PDB entry 2Q64 | X-ray diffraction, 2.50 A resolution | chains A and B

Chain A (and B):
Molecule: Protease retropepsin
Organism: Human immunodeficiency virus 1
Notes: EC 3.4.23.16; chain B of this document is another copy of the same molecule, construct and numbering; everything in this record applies to it too
Reference sequence: P03367 (POL_HV1BR); residues 1-99 here correspond to UniProt positions 69-167 (UniProt number = residue number + 68)
Sequence (99 residues; row label = number of the first residue in the row):
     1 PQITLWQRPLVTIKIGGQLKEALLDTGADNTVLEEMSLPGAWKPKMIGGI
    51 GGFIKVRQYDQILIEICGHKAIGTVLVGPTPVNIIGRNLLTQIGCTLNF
Construct notes: engineered mutation Asn-30 (Asp98 in P03367), Ala-41 (Arg109 in P03367)
Ligand contacts: nelfinavir mesylate ag1343 (1UN; 2-[2-hydroxy-3-(3-hydroxy-2-methyl-benzoylamino)-4-phenyl sulfanyl-butyl]-decahydro-isoquinoline-3-carboxylic acid tert-butylamide): Arg-8, Leu-23, Asp-25, Gly-27, Ala-28, Asp-29, Asn-30, Val-32, Ile-47, Gly-48, Gly-49, Ile-50, Thr-80, Pro-81, Val-82, Ile-84
What the authors report for this chain:
  - mutagenesis - D30N, D30N/A71V, D30N/L90M: decreased catalytic activity
  - mutagenesis - D30N (20-fold), D30N/N88D (260-fold), D30N/L63P/A71V/L90M (120-fold), D30N/A71V, D30N/L90M: decreased binding to nelfinavir mesylate ag1343
  - contacts within the chain: Asn-30/Asn-88 (water-mediated contact), Asp-25/Leu-90
  - binding site for nelfinavir mesylate ag1343: Asn-30
  - conformationally variable residues (loop rearrangement): Asn-30, Leu-38 to Lys-43
  - catalytic residues: Asp-25 (citing earlier work)
  - mutagenesis - D30N/L90M: decreased stability (from molecular simulation)

Interface between chain A and chain B:
Residue-residue contacts (103; chain A residue first):
  Pro-1(A) with Leu-97(B); Asn-98(B); Phe-99(B), hydrogen bond (backbone-backbone)
  Gln-2(A) with Thr-96(B), hydrogen bond; Leu-97(B); Asn-98(B)
  Ile-3(A) with Thr-96(B); Leu-97(B), hydrogen bond (backbone-backbone); Phe-99(B), hydrophobic
  Leu-5(A) with Thr-26(B); Arg-87(B), hydrogen bond (backbone-side chain); Leu-90(B), hydrophobic; Thr-91(B); Cys-95(B)
  Trp-6(A) with Arg-87(B), hydrogen bond (backbone-side chain); Thr-91(B)
  Gln-7(A) with Arg-87(B), hydrogen bond (backbone-side chain)
  Arg-8(A) with Asp-29(B), salt bridge; Arg-87(B)
  Pro-9(A) with Thr-26(B); Arg-87(B); Leu-97(B), hydrophobic
  Leu-23(A) with Gly-27(B)
  Leu-24(A) with Thr-26(B), hydrogen bond (backbone-side chain); Leu-97(B), hydrophobic; Phe-99(B), hydrophobic
  Asp-25(A) with Asp-25(B); Thr-26(B); Gly-27(B), hydrogen bond (side chain-backbone)
  Thr-26(A) with Leu-5(B); Pro-9(B); Leu-24(B), hydrogen bond (side chain-backbone); Asp-25(B); Thr-26(B), hydrogen bond (backbone-side chain); Leu-97(B)
  Gly-27(A) with Leu-23(B); Asp-25(B), hydrogen bond (backbone-side chain)
  Asp-29(A) with Arg-8(B), salt bridge
  Gly-49(A) with Ile-50(B)
  Ile-50(A) with Gly-49(B); Ile-50(B), hydrogen bond (backbone-backbone); Ile-54(B); Pro-79(B); Thr-80(B); Pro-81(B); Ile-84(B), hydrophobic
  Gly-51(A) with Ile-50(B); Gly-51(B); Gly-52(B); Ile-54(B)
  Gly-52(A) with Ile-50(B); Gly-51(B)
  Phe-53(A) with Gly-51(B)
  Ile-54(A) with Ile-50(B), hydrophobic; Gly-51(B)
  Cys-67(A) with Phe-99(B), hydrophobic
  His-69(A) with Phe-99(B)
  Thr-80(A) with Ile-50(B)
  Ile-84(A) with Ile-50(B), hydrophobic
  Arg-87(A) with Leu-5(B), hydrogen bond (side chain-backbone); Trp-6(B), hydrogen bond (side chain-backbone); Gln-7(B); Arg-8(B); Pro-9(B)
  Leu-90(A) with Leu-5(B), hydrophobic
  Thr-91(A) with Leu-5(B); Trp-6(B)
  Gln-92(A) with Trp-6(B)
  Ile-93(A) with Phe-99(B)
  Gly-94(A) with Asn-98(B); Phe-99(B)
  Cys-95(A) with Leu-5(B); Leu-97(B), hydrophobic; Asn-98(B); Phe-99(B), hydrophobic
  Thr-96(A) with Gln-2(B), hydrogen bond; Ile-3(B); Thr-4(B); Thr-96(B); Leu-97(B); Asn-98(B), hydrogen bond (backbone-backbone)
  Leu-97(A) with Pro-1(B); Gln-2(B); Ile-3(B), hydrogen bond (backbone-backbone); Pro-9(B), hydrophobic; Leu-24(B), hydrophobic; Thr-26(B); Cys-95(B), hydrophobic; Thr-96(B)
  Asn-98(A) with Pro-1(B); Gln-2(B), hydrogen bond; Gly-94(B); Cys-95(B); Thr-96(B), hydrogen bond (backbone-backbone); Asn-98(B)
  Phe-99(A) with Pro-1(B), hydrogen bond (backbone-backbone); Ile-3(B), hydrophobic; Leu-24(B), hydrophobic; Cys-67(B), hydrophobic; His-69(B); Ile-93(B); Gly-94(B); Cys-95(B), hydrophobic
Interface residues without a listed pair, chain A (40 interface residues in all): Thr-4, Val-11, Val-32, Ile-47, Gly-48
Interface residues without a listed pair, chain B (40 interface residues in all): Val-11, Gly-48, Phe-53, Gln-92

Summary:
Chain A and chain B each contribute 40 residues to their interface; the contacts include 20 hydrogen bonds and
2 salt bridges. Polar contacts include Arg-8(A)/Asp-29(B), Gln-2(A)/Thr-96(B) and Leu-5(A)/Arg-87(B). From the
paper: the catalytic residue Asp-25(A); D30N, D30N/N88D and D30N/L63P/A71V/L90M of chain A, among others,
reduce binding to nelfinavir mesylate ag1343; 5 substitutions were tested in all.
Both chains are Protease retropepsin (Human immunodeficiency virus 1). Entry 2Q64 (HIV-1 PR mutant in complex
with nelfinavir) was determined by X-ray diffraction together with 2PYM, 2PYN and 2Q63 from the same study.
